PDB entry 1OWR | X-ray diffraction, 3.00 A resolution | chains A and M of the 3 polymer chains in the assembly

# Chain A
Molecule: NFAT1 Monomeric Binding Site, Plus Strand
Sequence (15 nucleotides; row label = number of the first residue in the row):
  4001 TTGCTGGAAA AATAG

# Chain M
Molecule: Nuclear factor of activated T-cells, cytoplasmic 2
From: Homo sapiens
UniProtKB: Q13469 (NFAC2_HUMAN); residue numbers follow UniProt; this construct covers 396-678
Chain sequence (284 residues; each row starts with the number of its first residue):
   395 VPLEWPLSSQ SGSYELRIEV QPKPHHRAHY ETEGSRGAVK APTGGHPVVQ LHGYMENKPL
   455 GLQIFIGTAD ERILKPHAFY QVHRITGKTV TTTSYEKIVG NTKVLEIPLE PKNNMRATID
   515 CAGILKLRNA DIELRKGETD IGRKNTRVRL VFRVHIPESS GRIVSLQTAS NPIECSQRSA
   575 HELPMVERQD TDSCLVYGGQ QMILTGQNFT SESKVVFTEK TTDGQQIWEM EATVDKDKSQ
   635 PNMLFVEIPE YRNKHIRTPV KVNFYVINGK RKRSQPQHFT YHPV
Construct notes: cloning artifact (395)
Curated features (UniProtKB/Swiss-Prot):
  - DNA-binding region: Arg421 to Gly428
  - motif: Lys664 to Lys666 (Nuclear localization signal)

# Interface between chain A and chain M
Residue-residue contacts - 15 pairs, chain A then chain M:
  DC4004(A) - Ser429(M)  hydrogen bond to the phosphate
  DC4004(A) - Ile479(M)  phosphate contact
  DT4005(A) - Gly428(M)  base contact
  DT4005(A) - Ser429(M)  base contact
  DT4005(A) - Arg430(M)  phosphate contact
  DT4005(A) - Gly431(M)  phosphate contact
  DG4006(A) - Arg430(M)  hydrogen bond to the base
  DG4007(A) - Arg421(M)  hydrogen bond to the base
  DG4007(A) - Arg430(M)  hydrogen bond to the base
  DG4007(A) - Arg665(M)  hydrogen bond to the phosphate
  DA4008(A) - Arg421(M)  base contact
  DA4008(A) - Gln571(M)  hydrogen bond to the base
  DA4008(A) - Arg665(M)  phosphate contact
  DT4013(A) - Arg537(M)  sugar contact
  DA4014(A) - Arg537(M)  sugar contact
Interface residues without a listed pair, chain A (9 interface residues in all): DG4003, DA4009
Interface residues without a listed pair, chain M (14 interface residues in all): Glu427, Ala432, Thr480, Ala524, Arg667

# In short
9 residues of chain A and 14 residues of chain M are in contact, with 6 hydrogen bonds. Polar pairs include
DG4006(A)-Arg430(M), DG4007(A)-Arg421(M) and DG4007(A)-Arg430(M). UniProt lists a DNA-binding region on chain
M.
Chain A is NFAT1 Monomeric Binding Site, Plus Strand and chain M is Nuclear factor of activated T-cells,
cytoplasmic 2 (Homo sapiens); the structure, Crystal structure of human NFAT1 bound monomerically to DNA, was
determined by X-ray diffraction.
